PDB entry 2HGX | X-ray diffraction, 1.80 A resolution | chains A and B

[Chain A]
Name: Branched-chain-amino-acid aminotransferase, mitochondrial
From: Homo sapiens
Notes: EC 2.6.1.42
UniProtKB: O15382 (BCAT2_HUMAN); residues 1-365 here correspond to UniProt positions 28-392 (UniProt number = residue number + 27)
Sequence (365 residues; each row starts with the number of its first residue):
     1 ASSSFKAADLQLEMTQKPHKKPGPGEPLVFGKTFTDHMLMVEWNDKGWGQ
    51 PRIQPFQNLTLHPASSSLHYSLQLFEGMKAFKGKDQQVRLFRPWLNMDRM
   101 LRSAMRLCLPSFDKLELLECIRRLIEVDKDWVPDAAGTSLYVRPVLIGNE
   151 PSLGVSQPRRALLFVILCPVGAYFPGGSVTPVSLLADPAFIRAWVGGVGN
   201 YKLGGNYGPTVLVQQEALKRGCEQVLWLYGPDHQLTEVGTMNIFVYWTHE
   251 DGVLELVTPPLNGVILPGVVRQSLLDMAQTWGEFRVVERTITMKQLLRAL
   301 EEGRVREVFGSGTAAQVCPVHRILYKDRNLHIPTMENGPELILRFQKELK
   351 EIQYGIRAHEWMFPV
Unresolved in the structure: 1-2, 173-178
Sequence notes: conflict R159 (Thr186 in O15382); engineered mutation A315 (Cys342 in O15382)
Covalent attachments: pyridoxal phosphate (PLP) linked to K202
Small-molecule neighbours: pyridoxal phosphate (PLP): G77, R99, R192, Y207, E237, G239, T240, M241, N242, L266, G268, V269, V270, R271, S311, G312, T313
Swiss-Prot annotation at these positions:
  - binding site (substrate): Y141
  - modified residue: K202 (N6-(pyridoxal phosphate)lysine), K294 (N6-acetyllysine)

[Chain B]
Name: Branched-chain-amino-acid aminotransferase, mitochondrial
From: Homo sapiens
Notes: EC 2.6.1.42
UniProtKB: O15382 (BCAT2_HUMAN); residues 501-865 here correspond to UniProt positions 28-392 (UniProt number = residue number - 473)
Sequence (365 residues; each row starts with the number of its first residue):
   501 ASSSFKAADLQLEMTQKPHKKPGPGEPLVFGKTFTDHMLMVEWNDKGWGQ
   551 PRIQPFQNLTLHPASSSLHYSLQLFEGMKAFKGKDQQVRLFRPWLNMDRM
   601 LRSAMRLCLPSFDKLELLECIRRLIEVDKDWVPDAAGTSLYVRPVLIGNE
   651 PSLGVSQPRRALLFVILCPVGAYFPGGSVTPVSLLADPAFIRAWVGGVGN
   701 YKLGGNYGPTVLVQQEALKRGCEQVLWLYGPDHQLTEVGTMNIFVYWTHE
   751 DGVLELVTPPLNGVILPGVVRQSLLDMAQTWGEFRVVERTITMKQLLRAL
   801 EEGRVREVFGSGTAAQVCPVHRILYKDRNLHIPTMENGPELILRFQKELK
   851 EIQYGIRAHEWMFPV
Unresolved in the structure: 501-502
Sequence notes: conflict R659 (Thr186 in O15382); engineered mutation A815 (Cys342 in O15382)
Small-molecule neighbours: pyridoxal phosphate (PLP): G577, R599, R692, K702, Y707, E737, T740, M741, N742, L766, G768, V769, V770, R771, S811, G812, T813
Swiss-Prot annotation at these positions:
  - binding site (substrate): Y641
  - modified residue: K702 (N6-(pyridoxal phosphate)lysine), K794 (N6-acetyllysine)

[Chain A / chain B interface]
Residue-residue contacts - 123 pairs, chain A then chain B:
  F30(A) with S652(B); L653(B)
  G31(A) with S652(B); L653(B), hydrogen bond (backbone-backbone)
  K32(A) with S652(B); R659(B)
  F34(A) with H562(B); A564(B), hydrophobic; P651(B)
  M38(A) with P563(B), hydrophobic
  F56(A) with H562(B); P563(B), hydrophobic
  Q57(A) with P563(B)
  N58(A) with T560(B); L561(B); H562(B)
  L59(A) with L559(B); T560(B); L561(B), hydrogen bond (backbone-backbone); L568(B), hydrophobic
  T60(A) with N558(B); L559(B)
  L61(A) with N558(B); L559(B), hydrogen bond (backbone-backbone); L568(B), hydrophobic
  H62(A) with F534(B); F556(B); N558(B)
  P63(A) with M538(B), hydrophobic; F556(B), hydrophobic; Q557(B); F664(B); I666(B), hydrophobic
  A64(A) with F534(B), hydrophobic; I666(B), hydrophobic
  S67(A) with L568(B); Q573(B)
  L68(A) with L559(B), hydrophobic; S567(B); L568(B), hydrophobic; Q573(B), hydrogen bond (backbone-side chain)
  H69(A) with Q573(B); F575(B); R643(B), hydrogen bond; V645(B); G704(B)
  Y70(A) with Q573(B); F575(B), hydrophobic; R643(B), hydrogen bond; G704(B); Y707(B), hydrophobic; G708(B), hydrogen bond (backbone-backbone)
  S71(A) with S571(B), hydrogen bond; Q573(B); G704(B); G705(B)
  Q73(A) with S567(B); L568(B), hydrogen bond (side chain-backbone); H569(B); Y570(B); S571(B); Q573(B)
  F75(A) with H569(B); Y570(B), hydrophobic
  M105(A) with L712(B)
  R106(A) with P709(B), hydrogen bond (side chain-backbone); L712(B)
  L107(A) with G708(B); P709(B)
  C108(A) with V711(B), hydrophobic; L712(B), hydrophobic; Q715(B)
  Y141(A) with L653(B), hydrophobic
  R143(A) with H569(B), hydrogen bond; Y570(B), hydrogen bond; L653(B)
  V145(A) with H569(B)
  E150(A) with K532(B), salt bridge
  P151(A) with F534(B)
  S152(A) with G531(B); K532(B)
  L153(A) with F530(B); G531(B), hydrogen bond (backbone-backbone); Y641(B), hydrophobic; R643(B); C668(B), hydrophobic
  V155(A) with T710(B)
  S156(A) with V711(B)
  Q157(A) with V711(B); Q715(B), hydrogen bond
  F164(A) with P563(B)
  I166(A) with P563(B), hydrophobic
  C168(A) with L653(B), hydrophobic
  A189(A) with G696(B)
  I191(A) with W694(B); V695(B); G696(B), hydrogen bond (backbone-backbone)
  W194(A) with I691(B), hydrogen bond (side chain-backbone); R692(B); W694(B), hydrophobic
  V195(A) with I691(B)
  G196(A) with A689(B)
  V198(A) with P709(B), hydrophobic
  G204(A) with H569(B); Y570(B); S571(B)
  G205(A) with S571(B)
  Y207(A) with Y570(B), hydrophobic; V655(B)
  G208(A) with Y570(B), hydrogen bond (backbone-backbone); L607(B)
  P209(A) with R606(B), hydrogen bond (backbone-side chain); L607(B); V698(B), hydrophobic
  T210(A) with V655(B)
  V211(A) with C608(B), hydrophobic; S656(B); Q657(B)
  L212(A) with R606(B); C608(B), hydrophobic
  Q215(A) with C608(B); Q657(B)
  Y229(A) with W694(B)
Interface residues without a listed pair, chain A (59 interface residues in all): L72, I147, F190, L203, V213
Interface residues without a listed pair, chain B (60 interface residues in all): L572, M605, I647, E650, G654, A693, V713

[Overview]
59 residues of chain A and 60 residues of chain B are in contact, with 18 hydrogen bonds and 1 salt bridge.
Among the polar pairs are E150(A)-K532(B), L68(A)-Q573(B) and H69(A)-R643(B). Ligands of chain B: pyridoxal
phosphate. Pyridoxal phosphate is covalently linked to K202(A).
Both chains are Branched-chain-amino-acid aminotransferase, mitochondrial (Homo sapiens). Entry 2HGX (Crystal
structure of Cys315Ala mutant of human mitochondrial branched chain aminotransferase) was determined by X-ray
diffraction together with 2HDK, 2HG8, 2HGW and 2HHF from the same study.
